PDB entry 7BRM | electron microscopy, 3.60 A resolution | chains A and G of the 18 polymer chains in the assembly

Chain A (and G):
Name: Curli production assembly/transport protein CsgG
From: Escherichia coli (strain K12)
Notes: chain G of this document is another copy of the same molecule, construct and numbering; everything in this record applies to it too
UniProt: A0A4V3YU48 (A0A4V3YU48_ECOLI); residues 1-277 here = UniProt positions 1-277
Sequence (277 residues; each row starts with the number of its first residue):
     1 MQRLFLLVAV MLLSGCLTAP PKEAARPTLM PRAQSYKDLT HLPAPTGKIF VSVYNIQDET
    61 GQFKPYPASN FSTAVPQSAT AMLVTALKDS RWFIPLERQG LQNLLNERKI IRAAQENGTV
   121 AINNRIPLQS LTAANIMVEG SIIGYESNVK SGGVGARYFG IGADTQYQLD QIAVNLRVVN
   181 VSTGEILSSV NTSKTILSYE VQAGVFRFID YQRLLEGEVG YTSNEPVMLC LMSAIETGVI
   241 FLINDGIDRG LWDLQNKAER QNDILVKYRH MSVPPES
Disordered / not traced: 1-15, 273-277

Interface between chain A and chain G:
Pairs across the interface - 11 pairs, chain A then chain G:
  L17(A) - K150(G)
  L17(A) - Y167(G)  hydrogen bond (backbone-side chain)
  L17(A) - L169(G)
  T18(A) - L169(G)
  T18(A) - T195(G)  hydrogen bond (backbone-side chain)
  A19(A) - K150(G)  hydrogen bond (backbone-side chain)
  P20(A) - K150(G)
  P20(A) - Q171(G)
  P20(A) - T195(G)
  P21(A) - V149(G)
  P21(A) - K150(G)

Summary:
5 residues of chain A and 6 residues of chain G are in contact; the contacts include 3 hydrogen bonds. Polar
pairs include L17(A)-Y167(G), T18(A)-T195(G) and A19(A)-K150(G).
Chain A and chain G are both Curli production assembly/transport protein CsgG (Escherichia coli (strain K12));
the structure, Architecture of curli complex, was determined by electron microscopy together with 6LQH and
6LQJ from the same study.
